PDB entry 5W64 | electron microscopy, 4.20 A resolution (low resolution: residue-level contacts below are approximate; hydrogen-bond / salt-bridge calls are withheld) | chains A and E of the 20 polymer chains in the assembly

[Chain A]
Molecule: DNA-directed RNA polymerase I subunit RPA190
Source organism: Saccharomyces cerevisiae (strain ATCC 204508 / S288c)
Notes: EC 2.7.7.6
UniProtKB: P10964 (RPA1_YEAST); residues 1-1664 here = UniProt positions 1-1664
Amino-acid sequence (1664 residues; numbered 1 to 1664; the number before each row is that of its first residue):
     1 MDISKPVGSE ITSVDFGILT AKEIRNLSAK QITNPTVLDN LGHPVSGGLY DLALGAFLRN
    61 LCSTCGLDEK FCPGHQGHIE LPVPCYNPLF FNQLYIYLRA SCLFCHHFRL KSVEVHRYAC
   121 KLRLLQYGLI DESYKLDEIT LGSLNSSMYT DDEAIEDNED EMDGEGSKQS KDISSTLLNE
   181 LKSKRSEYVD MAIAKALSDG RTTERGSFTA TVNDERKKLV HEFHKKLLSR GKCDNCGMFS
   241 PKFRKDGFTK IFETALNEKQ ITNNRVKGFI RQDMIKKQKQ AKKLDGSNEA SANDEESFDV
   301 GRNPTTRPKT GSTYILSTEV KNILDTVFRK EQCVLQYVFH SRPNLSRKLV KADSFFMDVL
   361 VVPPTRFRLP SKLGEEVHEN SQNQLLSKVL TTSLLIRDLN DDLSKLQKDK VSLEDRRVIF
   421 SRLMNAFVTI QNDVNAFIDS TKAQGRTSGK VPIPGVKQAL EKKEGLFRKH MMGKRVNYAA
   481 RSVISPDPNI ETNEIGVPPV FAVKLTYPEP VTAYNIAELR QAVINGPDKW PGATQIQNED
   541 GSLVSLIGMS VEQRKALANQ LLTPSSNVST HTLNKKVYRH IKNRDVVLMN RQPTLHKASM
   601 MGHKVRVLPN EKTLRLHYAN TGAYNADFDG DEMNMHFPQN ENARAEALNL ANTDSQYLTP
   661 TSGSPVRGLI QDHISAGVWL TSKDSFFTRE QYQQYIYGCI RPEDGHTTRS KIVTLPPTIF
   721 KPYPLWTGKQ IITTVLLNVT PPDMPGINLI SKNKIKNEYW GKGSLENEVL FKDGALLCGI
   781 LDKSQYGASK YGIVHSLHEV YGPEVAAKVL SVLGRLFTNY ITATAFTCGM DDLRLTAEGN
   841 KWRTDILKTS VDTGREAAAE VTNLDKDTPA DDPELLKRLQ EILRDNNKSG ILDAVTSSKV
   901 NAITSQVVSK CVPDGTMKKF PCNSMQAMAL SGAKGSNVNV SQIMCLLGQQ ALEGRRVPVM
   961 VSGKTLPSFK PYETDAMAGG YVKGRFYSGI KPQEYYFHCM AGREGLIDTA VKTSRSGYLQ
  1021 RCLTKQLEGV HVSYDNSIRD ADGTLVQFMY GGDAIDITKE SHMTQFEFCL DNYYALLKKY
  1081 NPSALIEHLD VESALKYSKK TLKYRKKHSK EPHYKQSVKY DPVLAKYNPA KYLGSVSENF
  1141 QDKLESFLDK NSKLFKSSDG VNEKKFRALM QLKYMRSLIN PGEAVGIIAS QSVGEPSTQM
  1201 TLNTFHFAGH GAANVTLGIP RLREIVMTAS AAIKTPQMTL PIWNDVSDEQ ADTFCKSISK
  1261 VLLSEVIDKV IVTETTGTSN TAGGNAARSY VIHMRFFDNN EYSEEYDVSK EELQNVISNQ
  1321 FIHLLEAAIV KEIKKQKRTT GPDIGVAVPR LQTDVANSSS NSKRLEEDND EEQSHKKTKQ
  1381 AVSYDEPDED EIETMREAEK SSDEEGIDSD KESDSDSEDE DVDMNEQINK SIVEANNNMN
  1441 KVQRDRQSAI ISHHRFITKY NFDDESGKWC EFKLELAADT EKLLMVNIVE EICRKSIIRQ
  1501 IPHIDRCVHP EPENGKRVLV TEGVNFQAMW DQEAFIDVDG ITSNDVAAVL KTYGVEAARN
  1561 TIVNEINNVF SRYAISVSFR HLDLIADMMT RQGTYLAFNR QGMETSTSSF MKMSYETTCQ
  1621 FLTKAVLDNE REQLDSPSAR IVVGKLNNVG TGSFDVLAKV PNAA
Disordered / not traced: 142-171, 269-311, 445-449, 1110-1111, 1201-1213, 1277-1285, 1338-1437, 1664
Swiss-Prot annotation at these positions:
  - region: P992 to E1004 (Bridging helix)
  - binding site (Zn(2+)): C62, C65, C72, H75, C102, C105, C233, C236
  - binding site (Mg(2+)): D627, D629, D631
  - modified residue (Phosphoserine): S889, S1636
Covalently attached groups: covalent link L81-V359, K111-V113; covalent link A100-F108; covalent link K410-L413; covalent link E461-C1619; covalent link V666-A788
Ion coordination: Zn2+ site 1: C62, C65, C72, H75; Zn2+ site 2: C102, C105, C233, C236

[Chain E]
Molecule: DNA-directed RNA polymerases I, II, and III subunit RPABC1
Source organism: Saccharomyces cerevisiae (strain ATCC 204508 / S288c)
UniProtKB: P20434 (RPAB1_YEAST); residues 1-215 here = UniProt positions 1-215
Amino-acid sequence (215 residues; numbered 1 to 215; the number before each row is that of its first residue):
     1 MDQENERNIS RLWRAFRTVK EMVKDRGYFI TQEEVELPLE DFKAKYCDSM GRPQRKMMSF
    61 QANPTEESIS KFPDMGSLWV EFCDEPSVGV KTMKTFVIHI QEKNFQTGIF VYQNNITPSA
   121 MKLVPSIPPA TIETFNEAAL VVNITHHELV PKHIRLSSDE KRELLKRYRL KESQLPRIQR
   181 ADPVALYLGL KRGEVVKIIR KSETSGRYAS YRICM

[Interface between chain A and chain E]
Residue-residue contacts - 80 pairs, chain A then chain E:
  D131(A) - R192(E)
  Y134(A) - R192(E)
  T209(A) - S173(E)
  T209(A) - Q174(E)
  T211(A) - R177(E)
  V212(A) - S173(E)
  D214(A) - R177(E)
  E215(A) - R177(E)
  K218(A) - R177(E)
  D1035(A) - Y168(E)
  S1037(A) - Y168(E)
  R1039(A) - Y168(E)
  R1039(A) - L170(E)
  T1044(A) - Q174(E)
  L1045(A) - Q174(E)
  L1045(A) - P176(E)
  F1048(A) - Y168(E)
  F1048(A) - Y208(E)
  F1048(A) - S210(E)
  F1048(A) - Y211(E)
  M1049(A) - Y208(E)
  G1051(A) - S205(E)
  G1052(A) - S205(E)
  G1052(A) - Y208(E)
  R1105(A) - R207(E)
  Y1114(A) - K152(E)
  K1115(A) - K152(E)
  Q1116(A) - K152(E)
  V1118(A) - I154(E)
  Y1120(A) - R207(E)
  D1121(A) - K197(E)
  D1121(A) - I199(E)
  D1121(A) - R207(E)
  P1122(A) - R207(E)
  P1122(A) - A209(E)
  A1125(A) - R167(E)
  S1137(A) - S205(E)
  E1138(A) - S205(E)
  E1138(A) - R207(E)
  N1139(A) - T204(E)
  N1139(A) - S205(E)
  N1139(A) - G206(E)
  W1530(A) - A138(E)
  W1530(A) - V142(E)
  D1531(A) - R7(E)
  E1533(A) - R14(E)
  V1538(A) - H147(E)
  D1539(A) - H146(E)
  D1539(A) - H147(E)
  D1539(A) - E148(E)
  G1540(A) - H147(E)
  G1540(A) - E148(E)
  I1541(A) - H147(E)
  T1542(A) - E148(E)
  K1551(A) - P183(E)
  T1552(A) - I144(E)
  T1552(A) - P183(E)
  Y1553(A) - I144(E)
  Y1553(A) - V184(E)
  G1554(A) - D182(E)
  V1555(A) - D182(E)
  V1555(A) - R212(E)
  E1556(A) - L149(E)
  E1556(A) - P151(E)
  E1556(A) - H153(E)
  E1556(A) - I198(E)
  E1556(A) - R212(E)
  R1559(A) - R200(E)
  R1559(A) - R212(E)
  N1560(A) - L149(E)
  R1580(A) - T204(E)
  D1583(A) - R200(E)
  T1590(A) - R212(E)
  R1591(A) - P176(E)
  R1591(A) - R177(E)
  Q1592(A) - R177(E)
  Q1592(A) - Q179(E)
  G1593(A) - R177(E)
  G1593(A) - Q179(E)
  T1594(A) - Q179(E)
Also at the interface, not in a pair above, chain A (62 interface residues in all): V1046, Q1047, H1113, L1124, K1516, L1550, A1557, T1561, F1579, D1587
Also at the interface, not in a pair above, chain E (47 interface residues in all): K24, D25, A139, V141, V150, L175, G193, E203, M215

[Summary]
62 residues of chain A face 47 of chain E across their interface. The Zn2+ site 1 is built by C62(A), C65(A),
C72(A) and H75(A). UniProt lists 8 Zn2+-binding residues and 3 Mg2+-binding residues on chain A.
Here chain A is DNA-directed RNA polymerase I subunit RPA190 and chain E is DNA-directed RNA polymerases I,
II, and III subunit RPABC1, both from Saccharomyces cerevisiae (strain ATCC 204508 / S288c). Entry 5W64 (RNA
Polymerase I Initial Transcribing Complex State 1) was determined by electron microscopy, deposited together
with 5W65, 5W5Y and 5W66.
